Entry 2JQL (solution NMR); this record covers chains A and B.

# Chain A
Name: DNA damage response protein kinase DUN1
Source organism: Saccharomyces cerevisiae
Notes: EC 2.7.11.1
UniProtKB: P39009 (DUN1_YEAST); numbering as in UniProt (aligned over 19-159)
Amino-acid sequence (151 residues; each row starts with the number of its first residue):
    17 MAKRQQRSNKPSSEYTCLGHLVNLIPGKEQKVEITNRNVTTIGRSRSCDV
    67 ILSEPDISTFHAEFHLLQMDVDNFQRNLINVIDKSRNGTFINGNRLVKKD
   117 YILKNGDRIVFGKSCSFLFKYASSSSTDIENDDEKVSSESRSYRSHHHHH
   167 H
Unresolved in the structure: 17-18, 160-167
Differences from the reference sequence: expression tag (17-18, 160-167)
Curated features (UniProtKB/Swiss-Prot):
  - modified residue: Ser139 (Phosphoserine)
What the authors report for this chain:
  - mutagenesis - R60A, K100A/R102A: decreased catalytic activity on MMS treatment

# Chain B
Name: Serine/threonine-protein kinase RAD53
Notes: EC 2.7.11.1
UniProtKB: P22216 (RAD53_YEAST); numbering as in UniProt (aligned over 3-12)
Amino-acid sequence (10 residues; numbered 3 to 12; the number before each row is that of its first residue):
     3 NITQPTQQST
Differences from the reference sequence: modified residue (5, 8)
Modified positions: Thr5 (phosphothreonine; TPO); Thr8 (phosphothreonine; TPO)
What the authors report for this chain:
  - post-translational modification sites: Thr5, Thr8

# How chain A and chain B interact
Pairs across the interface (16):
  Arg60(A) - Thr5(B)
  Arg60(A) - Gln6(B)
  Ser61(A) - Thr5(B)
  Arg62(A) - Asn3(B)
  Arg62(A) - Thr5(B)
  Pro71(A) - Gln9(B)
  Asp72(A) - Gln9(B)
  Asp72(A) - Gln10(B)
  Ser74(A) - Thr8(B)
  Thr75(A) - Gln6(B)
  Thr75(A) - Pro7(B)
  Thr75(A) - Thr8(B)
  Phe76(A) - Thr8(B)
  Arg102(A) - Thr8(B)
  Asn103(A) - Thr8(B)
  Asn103(A) - Gln9(B)
Other interface residues (no listed pair), chain A (12 interface residues in all): Ile73, Lys129
Other interface residues (no listed pair), chain B (9 interface residues in all): Ser11, Thr12
From the paper, about this interface:
  - pairs named by the authors: Arg60(A)-Thr5(B), Arg62(A)-Thr5(B), Ser74(A)-Thr8(B), Arg102(A)-Thr8(B)
  - interface residues, chain A: Ser74(A), Thr75(A)

# Summary
The interface between chain A and chain B involves 12 residues on one side and 9 on the other. The paper
describes contacts between Arg60(A) and Thr5(B), Arg62(A) and Thr5(B) and Ser74(A) and Thr8(B) among others.
From the paper: R60A and K100A/R102A of chain A reduce catalytic activity on MMS treatment; interface residues
Ser74(A) and Thr75(A).
Here chain A is DNA damage response protein kinase DUN1 (Saccharomyces cerevisiae) and chain B is
Serine/threonine-protein kinase RAD53. Entry 2JQL (NMR structure of the yeast Dun1 FHA domain in complex with
a doubly phosphorylated (pT) peptide ...) was determined by solution NMR, deposited together with 2JQI.
